2J56 - chains J and M of the 6 polymer chains in the assembly; structure by X-ray diffraction, 2.10 A resolution.

== Chain J ==
Molecule: Methylamine dehydrogenase heavy chain
Source organism: Paracoccus denitrificans
Notes: EC 1.4.99.3
UniProtKB: P29894 (DHMH_PARDE); residues 1-386 here correspond to UniProt positions 32-417 (UniProt number = residue number + 31)
Chain sequence (386 residues; numbered 1 to 386; the number before each row is that of its first residue):
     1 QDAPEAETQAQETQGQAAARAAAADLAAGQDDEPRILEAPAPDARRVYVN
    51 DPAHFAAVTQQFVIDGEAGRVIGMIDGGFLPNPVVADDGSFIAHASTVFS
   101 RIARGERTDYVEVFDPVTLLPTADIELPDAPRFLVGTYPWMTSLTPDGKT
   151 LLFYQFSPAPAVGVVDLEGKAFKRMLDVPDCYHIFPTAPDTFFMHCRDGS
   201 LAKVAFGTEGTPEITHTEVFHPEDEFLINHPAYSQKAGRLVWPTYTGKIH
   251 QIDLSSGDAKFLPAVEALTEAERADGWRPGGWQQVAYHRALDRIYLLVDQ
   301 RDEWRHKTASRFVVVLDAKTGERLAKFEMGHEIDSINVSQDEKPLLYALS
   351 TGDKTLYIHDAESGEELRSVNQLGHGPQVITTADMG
Unresolved in the structure: 1-11
Cystine bridges: Cys181-Cys196

== Chain M ==
Molecule: Methylamine dehydrogenase light chain
Source organism: Paracoccus denitrificans
Notes: EC 1.4.99.3
UniProtKB: P22619 (DHML_PARDE); residues 1-131 here correspond to UniProt positions 58-188 (UniProt number = residue number + 57)
Chain sequence (131 residues; numbered 1 to 131; the number before each row is that of its first residue):
     1 ADAPAGTDPRAKWVPQDNDIQACDYWRHCSIDGNICDCSGGSLTNCPPGT
    51 KLATASWVASCYNPTDGQSYLIAYRDCCGYNVSGRCPCLNTEGELPVYRP
   101 EFANDIIWCFGAEDDAMTYHCTISPIVGKAS
Unresolved in the structure: 1-6
Cystine bridges: Cys23-Cys88, Cys29-Cys61, Cys36-Cys121, Cys38-Cys86, Cys46-Cys77, Cys78-Cys109
Glycans and other covalent adducts: covalent link Trp57-Trp108
Modified positions: Trp57 ((S)-2-amino-3-(6,7-dihydro-6-imino-7-oxo-1H-indol-3-yl)propanoic acid; TQQ)
Reported in the primary citation:
  - post-translational modification sites: Trp108 (citing earlier work)

== How chain J and chain M interact ==
Residue-residue contacts - 83 pairs, chain J then chain M:
  His54(J) - Val82(M)
  Phe55(J) - Asp32(M)
  Phe55(J) - Val82(M)
  Phe55(J) - Ile107(M)  hydrophobic
  Phe55(J) - Tyr119(M)  hydrophobic
  Ala56(J) - Asn81(M)
  Ala56(J) - Val82(M)  hydrophobic
  Ala57(J) - Asn81(M)  hydrogen bond (backbone-side chain)
  Phe79(J) - Ile107(M)  hydrophobic
  Phe79(J) - Met117(M)
  Phe79(J) - Thr118(M)
  Phe79(J) - Tyr119(M)
  Leu80(J) - Ile107(M)  hydrophobic
  Phe99(J) - Thr118(M)
  Ala103(J) - Gly79(M)
  Ala103(J) - Tyr80(M)
  Ala103(J) - Asn81(M)
  Ala103(J) - Thr118(M)  hydrogen bond (backbone-side chain)
  Arg104(J) - Gly79(M)
  Arg107(J) - Met117(M)
  Phe133(J) - Val97(M)  hydrophobic
  Phe133(J) - Ile106(M)  hydrophobic
  Leu134(J) - Ile107(M)  hydrogen bond (backbone-backbone)
  Leu134(J) - Met117(M)  hydrophobic
  Val135(J) - Asp105(M)
  Val135(J) - Ile106(M)
  Gly136(J) - Asp105(M)  hydrogen bond (backbone-backbone)
  Tyr138(J) - Val97(M)  hydrophobic
  Tyr138(J) - Asp105(M)  hydrogen bond
  Met141(J) - Val97(M)  hydrophobic
  Phe156(J) - Pro100(M)  hydrophobic
  Phe156(J) - Trp108(M)  hydrophobic
  Phe156(J) - Phe110(M)  hydrophobic
  Ser157(J) - Phe110(M)
  Tyr182(J) - Val97(M)  hydrophobic
  Tyr182(J) - Tyr98(M)  hydrophobic
  Tyr182(J) - Pro100(M)
  His183(J) - Val97(M)
  His195(J) - Tyr98(M)
  Arg197(J) - Tyr98(M)
  Arg197(J) - Arg99(M)
  Arg197(J) - Pro100(M)
  Arg197(J) - Glu101(M)  salt bridge
  His221(J) - Tyr98(M)
  Glu225(J) - Tyr98(M)  hydrogen bond (backbone-side chain)
  Phe226(J) - Leu95(M)  hydrophobic
  Phe226(J) - Pro96(M)  hydrophobic
  Phe226(J) - Tyr98(M)
  Leu227(J) - Pro96(M)
  Leu227(J) - Tyr98(M)  hydrogen bond (backbone-side chain)
  Asn229(J) - Pro96(M)
  Asn229(J) - Val97(M)  hydrogen bond (side chain-backbone)
  Asn229(J) - Asp105(M)  hydrogen bond
  Tyr245(J) - Glu94(M)  hydrogen bond (side chain-backbone)
  Tyr245(J) - Leu95(M)
  Tyr245(J) - Pro96(M)
  Trp282(J) - Asp105(M)
  Asp299(J) - Arg10(M)  salt bridge
  Gln300(J) - Arg10(M)
  Arg301(J) - Arg10(M)
  Asp302(J) - Arg10(M)  hydrogen bond (backbone-backbone)
  Asp302(J) - Lys12(M)
  Trp304(J) - Thr91(M)  hydrogen bond (backbone-side chain)
  Trp304(J) - Glu92(M)
  Trp304(J) - Gly93(M)
  Trp304(J) - Glu94(M)
  Arg305(J) - Pro9(M)  hydrogen bond (side chain-backbone)
  Arg305(J) - Arg10(M)
  Arg305(J) - Ala11(M)
  Arg305(J) - Trp13(M)
  Arg305(J) - Leu89(M)
  Arg305(J) - Asn90(M)  hydrogen bond
  His306(J) - Thr91(M)
  His306(J) - Glu94(M)  salt bridge
  Lys307(J) - Thr91(M)
  Lys307(J) - Glu94(M)  salt bridge
  Lys307(J) - Asn104(M)  hydrogen bond
  Lys307(J) - Asp105(M)  salt bridge
  Thr308(J) - Pro9(M)
  Thr308(J) - Arg10(M)
  Ala309(J) - Arg10(M)  hydrogen bond (backbone-side chain)
  Arg311(J) - Arg10(M)
  Glu332(J) - Arg10(M)  salt bridge
Also at the interface, not in a pair above, chain J (44 interface residues in all): Cys196, Glu223, Ser310
Also at the interface, not in a pair above, chain M (33 interface residues in all): Gly33

== Overview ==
Chain J and chain M form an interface of 44 and 33 residues respectively, with 16 hydrogen bonds and 6 salt
bridges. Among the polar pairs are Arg197(J)-Glu101(M), Asp299(J)-Arg10(M) and His306(J)-Glu94(M). From the
paper: a modification site at Trp108(M).
Chain J is Methylamine dehydrogenase heavy chain and chain M is Methylamine dehydrogenase light chain, both
from Paracoccus denitrificans; the structure, X-ray reduced Paraccocus denitrificans methylamine dehydrogenase
N- semiquinone in complex with amicyanin, was determined by X-ray diffraction, deposited together with 2J55
and 2J57.
